3RLF - chains F and G of the 5 polymer chains in the assembly; structure by X-ray diffraction, 2.20 A resolution.

[Chain F]
Molecule: Maltose transport system permease protein malF
From: Escherichia coli
UniProt: P02916 (MALF_ECOLI); residues 1-514 here = UniProt positions 1-514
Chain sequence (514 residues; numbered 1 to 514; the number before each row is that of its first residue):
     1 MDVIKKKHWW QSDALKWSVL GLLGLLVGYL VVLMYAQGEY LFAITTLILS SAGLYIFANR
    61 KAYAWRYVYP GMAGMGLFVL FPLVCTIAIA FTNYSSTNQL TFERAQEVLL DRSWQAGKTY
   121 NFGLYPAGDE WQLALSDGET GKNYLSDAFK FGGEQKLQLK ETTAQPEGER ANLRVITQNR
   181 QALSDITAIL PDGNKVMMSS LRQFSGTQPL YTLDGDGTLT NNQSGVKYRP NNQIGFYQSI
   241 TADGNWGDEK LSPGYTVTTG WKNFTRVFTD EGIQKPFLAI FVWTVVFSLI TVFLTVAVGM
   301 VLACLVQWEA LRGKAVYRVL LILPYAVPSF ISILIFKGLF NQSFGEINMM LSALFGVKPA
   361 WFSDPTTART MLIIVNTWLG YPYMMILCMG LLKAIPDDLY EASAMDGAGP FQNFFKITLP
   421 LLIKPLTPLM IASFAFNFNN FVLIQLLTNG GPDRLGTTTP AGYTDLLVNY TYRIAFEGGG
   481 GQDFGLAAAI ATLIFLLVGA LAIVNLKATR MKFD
Not modelled in the structure: 1-9, 241-244, 504-514
Swiss-Prot annotation at these positions:
  - mutagenesis: Leu334 (L334W: Ability to transport lactose in a saturable manner), Leu372 (L372W: Growth on maltose but not on media containing either maltoheptaose or maltoheptaose plus maltose), Asn376 (N376K/H: No growth on maltose), Gly380 (G380C/S: No growth on maltose), Glu401 (E401A/C/K/L: Reduction of transport rate), Ser403 (S403C/D/K/L: Reduction of transport rate), Gly407 (G407A/P: No effect), Pro420 (P420A: No effect)

[Chain G]
Molecule: Maltose transport system permease protein malG
From: Escherichia coli
UniProt: P68183 (MALG_ECOLI); residues 1-296 here = UniProt positions 1-296
Chain sequence (296 residues; each row starts with the number of its first residue):
     1 MAMVQPKSQK ARLFITHLLL LLFIAAIMFP LLMVVAISLR QGNFATGSLI PEQISWDHWK
    61 LALGFSVEQA DGRITPPPFP VLLWLWNSVK VAGISAIGIV ALSTTCAYAF ARMRFPGKAT
   121 LLKGMLIFQM FPAVLSLVAL YALFDRLGEY IPFIGLNTHG GVIFAYLGGI ALHVWTIKGY
   181 FETIDSSLEE AAALDGATPW QAFRLVLLPL SVPILAVVFI LSFIAAITEV PVASLLLRDV
   241 NSYTLAVGMQ QYLNPQNYLW GDFAAAAVMS ALPITIVFLL AQRWLVNGLT AGGVKG
Not modelled in the structure: 1-10
Swiss-Prot annotation at these positions:
  - mutagenesis: Glu190 (E190A/C/K/L: Reduction of transport rate), Ala192 (A192D/S/L: Loss of transport and MalK dissociation from the membrane), Gly196 (G196A: No effect; G196P: Loss of transport and MalK dissociation from the membrane), Pro209 (P209A: No effect)

[How chain F and chain G interact]
Pairs across the interface (137; chain F residue first):
  Leu33(F) with Tyr150(G), hydrophobic
  Met34(F) with Tyr150(G)
  Gln37(F) with Tyr150(G), hydrogen bond
  Glu39(F) with Arg146(G), salt bridge; Glu149(G); Tyr150(G)
  Phe42(F) with Leu147(G), hydrophobic; Tyr150(G), hydrophobic
  Tyr63(F) with Met113(G), hydrophobic; Pro199(G); Trp200(G)
  Ala64(F) with Ala109(G); Met113(G), hydrophobic; Phe115(G), hydrophobic
  Trp65(F) with Phe115(G), hydrophobic
  Tyr67(F) with Thr105(G); Cys106(G), hydrogen bond (backbone-backbone); Tyr108(G), hydrophobic; Ala109(G), hydrophobic; Met113(G), hydrophobic; Pro199(G); Trp200(G), hydrogen bond (side chain-backbone)
  Val68(F) with Ala109(G), hydrophobic; Phe110(G), hydrophobic
  Pro70(F) with Leu102(G), hydrophobic
  Gly71(F) with Leu102(G); Ile170(G)
  Met72(F) with Leu121(G), hydrophobic; Met125(G), hydrophobic
  Gly74(F) with Gly168(G)
  Met75(F) with Met125(G); Gly168(G); Ile170(G), hydrophobic; Ala171(G), hydrophobic
  Leu77(F) with Leu143(G)
  Phe78(F) with Leu140(G), hydrophobic; Leu143(G), hydrophobic; Phe144(G), hydrophobic; Phe164(G); Ala165(G)
  Val79(F) with Phe128(G); Gly168(G)
  Phe81(F) with Ala139(G); Leu143(G), hydrophobic
  Pro82(F) with Ala139(G), hydrophobic
  Leu83(F) with Phe128(G); Phe131(G), hydrophobic
  Cys85(F) with Ala139(G), hydrophobic
  Thr86(F) with Phe131(G); Leu135(G)
  Ile87(F) with Phe131(G), hydrophobic
  Val298(F) with Phe23(G), hydrophobic
  Leu302(F) with Leu20(G), hydrophobic; Phe23(G), hydrophobic
  Leu305(F) with Thr16(G)
  Gln307(F) with Asn287(G), hydrogen bond
  Trp308(F) with Leu13(G), hydrophobic; Thr16(G)
  Ala310(F) with Leu13(G)
  Leu311(F) with His17(G); Leu20(G), hydrophobic
  Tyr317(F) with His17(G), hydrogen bond; Leu20(G), hydrophobic; Leu21(G)
  Arg318(F) with Phe278(G); Gln282(G), hydrogen bond
  Val319(F) with Thr275(G); Phe278(G), hydrophobic; Leu279(G), hydrophobic
  Leu320(F) with Ile24(G), hydrophobic; Ile27(G)
  Leu321(F) with Phe23(G), hydrophobic; Ile24(G), hydrophobic
  Ile322(F) with Phe278(G), hydrophobic
  Leu323(F) with Met28(G), hydrophobic; Leu31(G), hydrophobic; Thr275(G)
  Pro324(F) with Leu31(G)
  Tyr325(F) with Ile224(G)
  Ala326(F) with Ala271(G); Ile274(G)
  Val327(F) with Leu31(G), hydrophobic
  Pro328(F) with Ala267(G); Ser270(G)
  Phe330(F) with Leu253(G), hydrophobic; Tyr258(G); Phe263(G), hydrophobic
  Ile331(F) with Phe263(G), hydrophobic; Ala264(G), hydrophobic
  Leu334(F) with Tyr258(G), hydrophobic; Trp260(G), hydrophobic
  Ile335(F) with Pro30(G); Val34(G), hydrophobic; Ile37(G), hydrophobic
  Phe336(F) with Pro30(G), hydrophobic
  Leu339(F) with Phe29(G), hydrophobic
  Glu346(F) with Phe29(G); Met33(G); Gly47(G)
  Trp378(F) with Ile27(G), hydrogen bond (side chain-backbone); Pro30(G); Leu31(G), hydrophobic
  Tyr381(F) with Ile27(G)
  Tyr383(F) with Leu221(G), hydrophobic
  Ile386(F) with Val217(G)
  Leu387(F) with Leu221(G), hydrophobic
  Met389(F) with Phe278(G), hydrophobic; Gln282(G); Leu285(G), hydrophobic
  Gly390(F) with Tyr180(G); Val217(G); Leu285(G)
  Lys393(F) with Tyr180(G); Pro213(G); Leu285(G); Val286(G); Asn287(G), hydrogen bond
  Ala394(F) with Tyr180(G), hydrogen bond (backbone-side chain); Thr183(G)
  Asp397(F) with Asn287(G); Gly288(G)
  Pro410(F) with Arg12(G)
  Pro428(F) with Trp175(G), hydrophobic
  Leu429(F) with Leu172(G), hydrophobic; Thr176(G)
  Ala432(F) with Leu126(G), hydrophobic; Leu172(G), hydrophobic
  Ala435(F) with Met130(G), hydrophobic
  Asn439(F) with Pro132(G)
  Tyr472(F) with Val134(G)
  Ala491(F) with Pro132(G); Val134(G), hydrophobic
  Ile494(F) with Pro132(G), hydrophobic
  Phe495(F) with Ile127(G); Phe131(G), hydrophobic; Pro132(G)
  Val498(F) with Met130(G)
Other interface residues (no listed pair), chain F (85 interface residues in all): Leu30, Tyr94, Arg312, Gly313, Ser332, Leu391, Leu392, Asp398, Phe476, Phe484, Ala487, Thr492, Gly499, Ala502
Other interface residues (no listed pair), chain G (85 interface residues in all): Arg114, Pro116, Gln129, Ser136, Val138, Ile214, Ile220, Thr228, Gly296

[Summary]
Chain F and chain G each contribute 85 residues to their interface, with 9 hydrogen bonds and 1 salt bridge.
Polar contacts include Glu39(F)-Arg146(G), Gln37(F)-Tyr150(G) and Tyr67(F)-Trp200(G). From UniProt: 8
mutagenesis sites on chain F; 4 mutagenesis sites on chain G.
Here chain F is Maltose transport system permease protein malF and chain G is Maltose transport system
permease protein malG, both from Escherichia coli. Entry 3RLF (Crystal structure of the maltose-binding
protein/maltose transporter complex in an outward-facing conformation bound to MgAMPPNP) was determined by
X-ray diffraction (same publication as 3PUV, 3PUW and 3PUX).
